PDB entry 5XXF | X-ray diffraction, 3.10 A resolution | chains A and C of the 3 polymer chains in the assembly

== Chain A ==
Protein: Protection of telomeres protein poz1
Organism: Schizosaccharomyces pombe (strain 972 / ATCC 24843)
Reference sequence: O13852 (POZ1_SCHPO); residues 2-247 here = UniProt positions 2-247
Amino-acid sequence (248 residues; numbered 0 to 247; the number before each row is that of its first residue; numbering starts at 0):
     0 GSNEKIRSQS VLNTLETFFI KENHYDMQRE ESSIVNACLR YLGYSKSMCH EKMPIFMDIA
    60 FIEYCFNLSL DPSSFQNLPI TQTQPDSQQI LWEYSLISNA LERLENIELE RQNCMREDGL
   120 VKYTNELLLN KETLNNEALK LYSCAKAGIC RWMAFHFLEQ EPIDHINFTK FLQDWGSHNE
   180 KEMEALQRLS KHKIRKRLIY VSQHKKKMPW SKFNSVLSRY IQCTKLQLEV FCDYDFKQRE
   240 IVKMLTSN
Disordered / not traced: 71-83, 117-128, 247
Construct notes: expression tag (0-1)
Metal / ion sites: Zn2+: His-49 (shared with Cys-479(C), Cys-482(C), His-488(C) of chain C)
From the paper describing this entry:
  - mutagenesis - F17R, I33R, A36R, Y40R: abolished binding to Protection of telomeres protein poz1 (chain A)
  - mutagenesis - T13A: unchanged binding to Protection of telomeres protein poz1 (chain A)
  - mutagenesis - F17R, I33R, A36R, Y40R: unchanged binding to Protection of telomeres protein tpz1 (chain C)

== Chain C ==
Protein: Protection of telomeres protein tpz1
Organism: Schizosaccharomyces pombe (strain 972 / ATCC 24843)
Reference sequence: O14246 (TPZ1_SCHPO); residue numbers follow UniProt; this construct covers 478-508
Amino-acid sequence (31 residues; numbered 478 to 508; the number before each row is that of its first residue):
   478 ACEMCRLGLP HGSFFELLRD WKKIEEFRNK S
Metal / ion sites: Zn2+: Cys-479, Cys-482, His-488 (shared with His-49(A) of chain A)
From the paper describing this entry:
  - mutagenesis - W498A/I501R, I501R/R505E: abolished binding to Protection of telomeres protein poz1 (chain A)

== How chain A and chain C interact ==
Contacting residue pairs - 54 pairs, chain A then chain C:
  Leu-11(A) / Phe-491(C)  hydrophobic
  Phe-18(A) / Trp-498(C)  hydrophobic
  Tyr-24(A) / Trp-498(C)  hydrophobic
  Met-26(A) / Trp-498(C)
  Met-26(A) / Glu-502(C)
  Asn-35(A) / Lys-499(C)
  Asn-35(A) / Glu-502(C)
  Leu-38(A) / Leu-494(C)  hydrophobic
  Leu-38(A) / Trp-498(C)  hydrophobic
  Arg-39(A) / Leu-495(C)
  Leu-41(A) / Phe-491(C)
  Gly-42(A) / Phe-491(C)
  Gly-42(A) / Phe-492(C)
  Tyr-43(A) / Phe-492(C)
  Tyr-43(A) / Leu-495(C)  hydrophobic
  Met-47(A) / Phe-491(C)  hydrophobic
  Cys-48(A) / His-488(C)  hydrogen bond (side chain-backbone)
  Cys-48(A) / Gly-489(C)
  His-49(A) / Cys-479(C)
  His-49(A) / Cys-482(C)  hydrogen bond
  His-49(A) / His-488(C)
  Glu-50(A) / Phe-491(C)
  Met-52(A) / Ser-490(C)
  Met-52(A) / Phe-491(C)  hydrophobic
  Met-52(A) / Leu-494(C)  hydrophobic
  Pro-53(A) / Phe-491(C)
  Met-56(A) / Phe-491(C)  hydrophobic
  Met-56(A) / Leu-494(C)  hydrophobic
  Phe-60(A) / Leu-494(C)  hydrophobic
  Phe-60(A) / Asp-497(C)
  Phe-60(A) / Trp-498(C)  hydrophobic
  Phe-60(A) / Ile-501(C)  hydrophobic
  Tyr-63(A) / Trp-498(C)
  Tyr-63(A) / Ile-501(C)  hydrophobic
  Tyr-63(A) / Glu-502(C)
  Tyr-63(A) / Arg-505(C)  hydrogen bond (backbone-side chain)
  Cys-64(A) / Ile-501(C)  hydrophobic
  Cys-64(A) / Arg-505(C)  hydrogen bond (backbone-side chain)
  Asn-66(A) / Arg-505(C)
  Gln-88(A) / Phe-504(C)
  Gln-88(A) / Arg-505(C)  hydrogen bond (backbone-side chain)
  Gln-88(A) / Ser-508(C)
  Ile-89(A) / Phe-504(C)
  Leu-90(A) / Lys-500(C)
  Leu-90(A) / Phe-504(C)  hydrophobic
  Glu-92(A) / Lys-500(C)  salt bridge
  Ser-94(A) / Lys-500(C)  hydrogen bond
  Leu-95(A) / Asp-497(C)
  Leu-95(A) / Lys-500(C)
  Leu-95(A) / Ile-501(C)  hydrophobic
  Asn-98(A) / Asp-497(C)  hydrogen bond
  Arg-102(A) / Glu-493(C)  hydrogen bond (side chain-backbone)
  Arg-102(A) / Leu-494(C)
  Arg-102(A) / Asp-497(C)  salt bridge
Also at the interface, not in a pair above, chain A (33 interface residues in all): Val-34, Lys-51, Ala-59, Gln-87
Also at the interface, not in a pair above, chain C (20 interface residues in all): Pro-487
From the paper, about this interface:
  - hot spots on chain C (mutagenesis) - W498A, I501R, R505E: decreased binding to Protection of telomeres protein poz1 (chain A)

== Overview ==
33 residues of chain A and 20 residues of chain C are in contact, with 8 hydrogen bonds and 2 salt bridges.
Polar pairs include Glu-92(A)/Lys-500(C), Arg-102(A)/Asp-497(C) and Cys-48(A)/His-488(C). The paper reports
that F17R, I33R and A36R of chain A, among others, abolish binding to Protection of telomeres protein poz1
(chain A); W498A, I501R and R505E of chain C reduce binding to Protection of telomeres protein poz1 (chain A);
10 substitutions were tested in all.
Chain A is Protection of telomeres protein poz1 and chain C is Protection of telomeres protein tpz1, both from
Schizosaccharomyces pombe (strain 972 / ATCC 24843); the structure, Crystal structure of Poz1, Tpz1 and Rap1,
was determined by X-ray diffraction together with 5XXE from the same study.
